PDB entry 5CY5 | X-ray diffraction, 3.40 A resolution | chains B and A

[Chain B]
Protein: T33-51H-B
Source organism: Thermoplasma acidophilum
Amino-acid sequence (185 residues; numbered 1 to 185; the number before each row is that of its first residue):
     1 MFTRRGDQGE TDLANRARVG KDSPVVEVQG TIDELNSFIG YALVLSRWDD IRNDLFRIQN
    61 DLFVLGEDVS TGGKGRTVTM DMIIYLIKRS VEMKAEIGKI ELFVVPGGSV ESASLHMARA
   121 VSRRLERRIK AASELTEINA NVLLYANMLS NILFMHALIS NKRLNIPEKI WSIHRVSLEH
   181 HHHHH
Disordered / not traced: 1-22, 172-185
Reported in the primary citation:
  - conformationally variable residues (side-chain flip): Asn-151

[Chain A]
Protein: T33-51H-A
Source organism: Pyrococcus horikoshii
Amino-acid sequence (172 residues; row label = number of the first residue in the row; note: 6 numbers in that range are skipped by the numbering (no residue carries them; nothing is unmodelled there); a row labelled like 97A-97G holds insertion residues (97A, then the next letters in order)):
     1 MRITTKVGDK GSTRLFGGEE VWKDDPIIEA NGTLDELTSF IGEAKHYVDE EMKGILEEIQ
    61 NDIYKIMGEI GSKGKIEGIS EERIKWLAGL IERYSEM
97A-97G VNKLSFV
   104 LPGGTLESAK LDVCRTIARR AERKVATVLR EFGIGTLAAI YLALLSRLLF LLARVIEIEK
   164 NKLKEVRS
Disordered / not traced: 1-23, 97A-97G, 167-171

[Interface between chain B and chain A]
Contacting residue pairs - 15 pairs, chain B then chain A:
  Met-80(B) / Ile-143(A)  hydrophobic
  Met-80(B) / Leu-147(A)  hydrophobic
  Met-80(B) / Arg-150(A)
  Ile-84(B) / Leu-147(A)  hydrophobic
  Ile-87(B) / Glu-81(A)
  Lys-88(B) / Glu-92(A)  salt bridge
  Ser-90(B) / Glu-81(A)
  Val-91(B) / Glu-81(A)
  Val-91(B) / Glu-82(A)
  Lys-94(B) / Ser-80(A)
  Lys-94(B) / Glu-81(A)
  Lys-94(B) / Glu-82(A)
  Ser-133(B) / Arg-133(A)
  Glu-134(B) / Arg-133(A)
  Asn-151(B) / Glu-81(A)  hydrogen bond
Other interface residues (no listed pair), chain B (16 interface residues in all): Asp-81, Ile-83, Lys-130, Leu-144, Asn-147, Met-148
Other interface residues (no listed pair), chain A (14 interface residues in all): Ile-84, Lys-85, Leu-132, Gly-136, Thr-139, Ala-146
The authors on this interface:
  - pairs named by the authors: Ser-90(B)/Glu-81(A) (hydrogen bond), Lys-94(B)/Glu-81(A)

[Summary]
16 residues of chain B and 14 residues of chain A are in contact; the contacts include 1 hydrogen bond and 1
salt bridge. Among the polar pairs are Lys-88(B)/Glu-92(A) and Asn-151(B)/Glu-81(A). The authors report a
hydrogen bond between Ser-90(B) and Glu-81(A); a contact between Lys-94(B) and Glu-81(A). The paper reports
conformational variability at Asn-151(B).
Chain B is T33-51H-B (Thermoplasma acidophilum) and chain A is T33-51H-A (Pyrococcus horikoshii); the
structure, Crystal structure of the T33-51H designed self-assembling protein tetrahedron, was determined by
X-ray diffraction, deposited together with 5VL4.
